PDB entry 8RE7 | X-ray diffraction, 1.95 A resolution | chains A and B

Chain A:
Name: Aspartyl/asparaginyl beta-hydroxylase
From: Homo sapiens
Notes: EC 1.14.11.16; engineered mutation(s): R735W
UniProtKB: Q12797 (ASPH_HUMAN); residue numbers follow UniProt; this construct covers 315-758
Amino-acid sequence (444 residues; each row starts with the number of its first residue):
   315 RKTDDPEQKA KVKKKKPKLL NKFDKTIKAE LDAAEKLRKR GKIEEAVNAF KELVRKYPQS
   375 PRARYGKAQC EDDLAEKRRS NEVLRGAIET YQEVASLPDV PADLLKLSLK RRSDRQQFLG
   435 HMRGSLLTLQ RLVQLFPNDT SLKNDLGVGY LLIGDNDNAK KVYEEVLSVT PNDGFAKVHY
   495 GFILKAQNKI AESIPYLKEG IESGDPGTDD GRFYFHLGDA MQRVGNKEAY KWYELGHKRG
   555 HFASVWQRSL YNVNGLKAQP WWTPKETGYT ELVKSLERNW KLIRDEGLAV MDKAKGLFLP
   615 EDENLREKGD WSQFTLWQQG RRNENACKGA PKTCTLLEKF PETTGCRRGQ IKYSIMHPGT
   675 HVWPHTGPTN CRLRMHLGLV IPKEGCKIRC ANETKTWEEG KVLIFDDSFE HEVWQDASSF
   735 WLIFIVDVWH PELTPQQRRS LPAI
Not modelled in the structure: 315-329
Sequence notes: variant Trp735 (Arg in Q12797)
Curated features (UniProtKB/Swiss-Prot):
  - binding site (2-oxoglutarate): Trp625, Ser668, Arg688 to His690
  - binding site (Fe cation): His679, His725
  - glycosylation (N-linked (GlcNAc...) asparagine): Asn452, Asn706
Disulfide bonds: Cys641-Cys648
Ion coordination: Mn2+: His679, His725 (together with 2-oxoglutaric acid)
Ligand contacts: 2-oxoglutaric acid (AKG): Trp625, Gln627, Ser668, Met670, Val676, His679, Arg688, His690, Phe719, Asp721, His725, Val727, Trp735, Ile739
Reported in the primary citation:
  - Mn2+ coordination: His679, His725
  - binding site for 2-oxoglutaric acid: Trp625, Gln627, Ser668
  - conformationally variable residues (side-chain flip): Gln627
  - disease-associated variants - R688Q (6-fold): decreased binding to Fe(II)
  - mutagenesis - G434V (2-fold): increased binding to Fe(II)
  - disease-associated variants - R688Q (20-fold): decreased catalytic activity on 2-oxoglutaric acid
  - mutagenesis - G434V (2-fold): increased catalytic activity on 2-oxoglutaric acid

Chain B:
Name: Coagulation factor X
UniProtKB: P00742 (FA10_HUMAN); residues 86-124 here = UniProt positions 86-124
Amino-acid sequence (39 residues; row label = number of the first residue in the row):
    86 DGDQSETSPS QNQGKCKDGL GEYTCTSLEG FEGKNSELF
Not modelled in the structure: 86-98, 117-124
Sequence notes: engineered mutation Ser90 (Cys in P00742), Ser95 (Cys in P00742), Ser112 (Cys in P00742), Ser121 (Cys in P00742)
Curated features (UniProtKB/Swiss-Prot):
  - modified residue: Asp103 (3R: -3-hydroxyaspartate)
Disulfide bonds: Cys101-Cys110

Chain A / chain B interface:
Pairs across the interface (53):
  Ala389(A) - Phe116(B)
  Glu390(A) - Phe116(B)
  Arg393(A) - Phe116(B)
  Ser394(A) - Phe116(B)
  Asn395(A) - Glu114(B)
  Asn395(A) - Gly115(B)
  Asn395(A) - Phe116(B)  hydrogen bond (side chain-backbone)
  Phe432(A) - Leu113(B)
  Phe432(A) - Gly115(B)  hydrogen bond (backbone-backbone)
  Phe432(A) - Phe116(B)  hydrophobic
  Leu433(A) - Gly115(B)
  Gly434(A) - Leu113(B)
  Val462(A) - Tyr108(B)
  Leu465(A) - Tyr108(B)  hydrophobic
  Leu466(A) - Thr109(B)
  His493(A) - Tyr108(B)  hydrogen bond
  Phe496(A) - Gly106(B)
  Phe496(A) - Glu107(B)
  Phe496(A) - Tyr108(B)  hydrophobic
  Arg526(A) - Tyr108(B)  hydrogen bond (side chain-backbone)
  Phe529(A) - Leu105(B)  hydrophobic
  His530(A) - Leu105(B)  hydrogen bond (side chain-backbone)
  Arg562(A) - Leu105(B)
  Leu564(A) - Leu105(B)  hydrophobic
  Tyr565(A) - Leu105(B)  hydrophobic
  Tyr565(A) - Thr109(B)
  Tyr565(A) - Cys110(B)  hydrogen bond (side chain-backbone)
  Tyr565(A) - Thr111(B)
  Glu615(A) - Asp103(B)
  Glu617(A) - Lys100(B)
  Glu617(A) - Cys101(B)
  Glu617(A) - Lys102(B)  hydrogen bond (side chain-backbone)
  Glu617(A) - Asp103(B)  hydrogen bond (side chain-backbone)
  Glu617(A) - Gly104(B)  hydrogen bond (side chain-backbone)
  Leu619(A) - Asp103(B)
  Gln627(A) - Asp103(B)  hydrogen bond
  Gln632(A) - Lys102(B)
  Gln633(A) - Lys100(B)
  Gln664(A) - Lys102(B)  hydrogen bond (side chain-backbone)
  Lys666(A) - Asp103(B)  salt bridge
  His679(A) - Asp103(B)
  Thr680(A) - Asp103(B)
  Thr680(A) - Gly104(B)
  Gly681(A) - Asp103(B)
  Gly681(A) - Leu105(B)
  Pro682(A) - Cys101(B)
  Pro682(A) - Gly104(B)
  Pro682(A) - Leu105(B)  hydrophobic
  Arg686(A) - Lys102(B)  hydrogen bond (side chain-backbone)
  Arg688(A) - Asp103(B)  salt bridge
  Ala757(A) - Thr111(B)
  Ile758(A) - Cys101(B)
  Ile758(A) - Thr111(B)
Interface residues without a listed pair, chain A (42 interface residues in all): Leu398, Gln431, Ala500, Ser563, Trp625, Asp721, Pro756

In short:
Chain A and chain B form an interface of 42 and 16 residues respectively; the contacts include 12 hydrogen
bonds and 2 salt bridges. Among the polar pairs are Lys666(A)-Asp103(B), Arg688(A)-Asp103(B) and
Asn395(A)-Phe116(B). From the paper: a binding site for 2-oxoglutaric acid at Trp625(A), Gln627(A) and
Ser668(A); R688Q of chain A reduces binding to Fe(II).
Here chain A is Aspartyl/asparaginyl beta-hydroxylase (Homo sapiens) and chain B is Coagulation factor X.
Entry 8RE7 (Aspartyl/Asparaginyl beta-hydroxylase (AspH) R735W variant in complex with Mn, 2-oxoglutarate and
a Factor X derived peptide ...) was determined by X-ray diffraction, deposited together with 8RE5, 8RE6, 8RE8
and 8RE9.
